PDB entry 8EH9 | electron microscopy, 3.90 A resolution | chains R and I of the 8 polymer chains in the assembly

# Chain R
Molecule: 19-nt RNA strand
Sequence (19 nucleotides; each row starts with the number of its first residue):
     1 UCAUCCGGCG AUGUGUGCU
Disordered / not traced: 1-9
Ion coordination: Mg2+: C18, U19 (shared with 1 residue of chain J)

# Chain I
Molecule: DNA-directed RNA polymerase subunit beta
Source organism: Escherichia coli
Notes: EC 2.7.7.6
UniProtKB: P0A8V4 (RPOB_ECO57); residues 1-1342 here = UniProt positions 1-1342
Amino-acid sequence (1342 residues; row label = number of the first residue in the row):
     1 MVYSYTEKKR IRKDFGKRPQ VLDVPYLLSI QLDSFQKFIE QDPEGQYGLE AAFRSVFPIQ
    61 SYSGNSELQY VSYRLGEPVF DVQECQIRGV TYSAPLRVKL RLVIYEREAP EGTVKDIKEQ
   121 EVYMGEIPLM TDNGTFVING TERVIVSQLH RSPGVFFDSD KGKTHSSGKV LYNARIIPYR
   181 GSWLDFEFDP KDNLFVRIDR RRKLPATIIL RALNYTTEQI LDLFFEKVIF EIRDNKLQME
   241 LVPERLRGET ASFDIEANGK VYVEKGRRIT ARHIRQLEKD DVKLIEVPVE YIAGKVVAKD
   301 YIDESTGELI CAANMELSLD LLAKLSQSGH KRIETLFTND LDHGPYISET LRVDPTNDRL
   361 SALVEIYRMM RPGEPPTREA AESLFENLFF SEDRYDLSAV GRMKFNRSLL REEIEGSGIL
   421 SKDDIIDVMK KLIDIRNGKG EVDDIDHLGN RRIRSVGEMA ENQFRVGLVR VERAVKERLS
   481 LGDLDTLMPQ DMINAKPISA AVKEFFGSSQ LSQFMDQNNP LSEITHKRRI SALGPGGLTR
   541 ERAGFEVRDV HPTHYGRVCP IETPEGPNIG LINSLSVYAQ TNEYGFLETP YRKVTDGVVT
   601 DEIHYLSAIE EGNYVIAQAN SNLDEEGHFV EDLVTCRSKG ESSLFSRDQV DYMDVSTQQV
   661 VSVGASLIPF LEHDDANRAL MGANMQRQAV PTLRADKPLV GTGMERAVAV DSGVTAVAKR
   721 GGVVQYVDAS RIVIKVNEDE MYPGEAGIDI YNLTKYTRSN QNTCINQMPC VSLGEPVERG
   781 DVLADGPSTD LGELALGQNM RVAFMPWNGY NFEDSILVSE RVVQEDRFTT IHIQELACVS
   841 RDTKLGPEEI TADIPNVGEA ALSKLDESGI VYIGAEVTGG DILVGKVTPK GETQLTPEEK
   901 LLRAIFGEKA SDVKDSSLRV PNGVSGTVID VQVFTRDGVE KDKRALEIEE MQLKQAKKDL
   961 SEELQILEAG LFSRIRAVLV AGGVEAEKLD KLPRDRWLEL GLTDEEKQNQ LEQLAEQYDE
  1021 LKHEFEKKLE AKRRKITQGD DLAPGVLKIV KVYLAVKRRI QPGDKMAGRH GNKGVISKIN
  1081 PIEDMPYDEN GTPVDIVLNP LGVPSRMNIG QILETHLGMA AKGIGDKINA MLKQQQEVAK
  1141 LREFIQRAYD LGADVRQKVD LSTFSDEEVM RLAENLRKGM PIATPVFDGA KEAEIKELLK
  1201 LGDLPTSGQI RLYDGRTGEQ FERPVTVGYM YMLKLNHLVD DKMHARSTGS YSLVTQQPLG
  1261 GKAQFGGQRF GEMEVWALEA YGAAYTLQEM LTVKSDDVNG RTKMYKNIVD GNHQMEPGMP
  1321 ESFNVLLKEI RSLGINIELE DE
Disordered / not traced: 1, 891-914, 1342
Small-molecule neighbours: chapso (1N7): Gln46, Tyr47, Tyr179, Ser398, Ala399, Val400, Arg452, Glu458, Glu583, Tyr584
UniProt features mapped onto this chain:
  - modified residue (N6-acetyllysine): Lys1022, Lys1200

# Interface between chain R and chain I
Residue-residue contacts (20; chain R residue first):
  G10(R) - Leu1259(I)  phosphate contact
  G13(R) - Ser509(I)  sugar contact
  G13(R) - Gln510(I)  phosphate contact
  U14(R) - Gln510(I)  sugar contact
  U14(R) - Gln513(I)  hydrogen bond to the phosphate
  U14(R) - Arg540(I)  salt bridge to the phosphate
  G15(R) - Gln513(I)  sugar contact
  G15(R) - Arg529(I)  sugar contact
  G15(R) - Arg540(I)  salt bridge to the phosphate
  G15(R) - Asn568(I)  hydrogen bond to the phosphate
  G15(R) - Ile572(I)  phosphate contact
  U16(R) - Pro564(I)  phosphate contact
  U16(R) - Asn568(I)  phosphate contact
  U16(R) - Arg687(I)  salt bridge to the phosphate
  U16(R) - Gln688(I)  hydrogen bond to the sugar
  G17(R) - Asn684(I)  phosphate contact
  G17(R) - Gln688(I)  sugar contact
  G17(R) - Lys1065(I)  phosphate contact
  G17(R) - His1237(I)  sugar contact
  C18(R) - Lys1073(I)  phosphate contact
Interface residues without a listed pair, chain R (8 interface residues in all): U19
Interface residues without a listed pair, chain I (20 interface residues in all): Asp516, Leu533, Glu565, Ser1252, Leu1253

# In short
The interface between chain R and chain I involves 8 residues on one side and 20 on the other, with 3 hydrogen
bonds and 3 salt bridges. Polar pairs include U16(R)-Gln688(I), U14(R)-Gln513(I) and G15(R)-Asn568(I). Bound
to chain I: chapso. C18(R) and U19(R) coordinate Mg2+.
Here chain R is a 19-nt RNA strand and chain I is DNA-directed RNA polymerase subunit beta (Escherichia coli).
Entry 8EH9 (Cryo-EM structure of his-elemental paused elongation complex with a folded TL and a rotated RH-FL
(2)) was determined by electron microscopy (same publication as 8EG7, 8EG8, 8EGB, 8EH8, 8EHA, 8EHF and 8EHI).
